PDB entry 7DNF | X-ray diffraction, 1.78 A resolution | chains A and C of the 3 polymer chains in the assembly

# Chain A (and C)
Protein: DARPin 63_B7
Organism: synthetic construct
Notes: antibody fragment or engineered binder; chain C of this document is another copy of the same molecule, construct and numbering; everything in this record applies to it too
Chain sequence (169 residues; numbered 1 to 169; the number before each row is that of its first residue):
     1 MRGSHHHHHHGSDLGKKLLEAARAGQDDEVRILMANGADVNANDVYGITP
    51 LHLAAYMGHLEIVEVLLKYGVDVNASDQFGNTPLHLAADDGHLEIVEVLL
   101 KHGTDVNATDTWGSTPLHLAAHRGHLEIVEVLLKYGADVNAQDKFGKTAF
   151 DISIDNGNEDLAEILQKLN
Not modelled in the structure: 1-8, 167-169 (chain C: 1-10, 169)

# How chain A and chain C interact
Pairs across the interface - 24 pairs, chain A then chain C:
  His9(A) - Gly157(C)
  His9(A) - Asn158(C)
  His9(A) - Glu159(C)  hydrogen bond (backbone-backbone)
  His9(A) - Asp160(C)
  His10(A) - Asp160(C)  salt bridge
  Gly11(A) - Asn158(C)
  Asp13(A) - Arg123(C)
  Lys16(A) - Asp90(C)  salt bridge
  Arg23(A) - Tyr56(C)  hydrogen bond
  Asn43(A) - Arg123(C)  hydrogen bond (backbone-side chain)
  Asp44(A) - Tyr56(C)  hydrogen bond
  Asp44(A) - Arg123(C)
  Val45(A) - Leu86(C)  hydrophobic
  Val45(A) - Asp89(C)
  Tyr46(A) - Ile48(C)
  Tyr46(A) - His52(C)
  Tyr46(A) - Asp77(C)  hydrogen bond
  Tyr46(A) - Phe79(C)  hydrophobic
  Tyr46(A) - Asn81(C)
  Tyr46(A) - Leu86(C)
  Gln78(A) - Phe79(C)
  Phe79(A) - Tyr46(C)  hydrophobic
  Phe79(A) - Ile48(C)  hydrophobic
  Thr111(A) - Tyr46(C)  hydrogen bond
Other interface residues (no listed pair), chain A (15 interface residues in all): Ile48, Trp112
Other interface residues (no listed pair), chain C (18 interface residues in all): Val45, His85, His125

# Overview
15 residues of chain A face 18 of chain C across their interface; the contacts include 6 hydrogen bonds and 2
salt bridges. Polar contacts include His10(A)-Asp160(C), Lys16(A)-Asp90(C) and Arg23(A)-Tyr56(C).
Chain A and chain C are both DARPin 63_B7 (synthetic construct); the structure, DARPin 63_B7 in complex with
V3-IY (MN) crown mimetic, was determined by X-ray diffraction, deposited together with 7B4T, 7B4U, 7B4V, 7B4W,
7DNE and 7DNG.
